Entry 9EOG (electron microscopy, 3.00 A resolution); this record covers chains A and C of the 6 polymer chains in the assembly.

[Chain A (and C)]
Molecule: Microtubule-associated protein tau
From: Homo sapiens
Notes: chain C of this document is another copy of the same molecule, construct and numbering; everything in this record applies to it too
UniProt: P10636 (TAU_HUMAN), isoform P10636-8; residue numbers follow UniProt; this construct covers 1-441
Sequence (441 residues; each row starts with the number of its first residue):
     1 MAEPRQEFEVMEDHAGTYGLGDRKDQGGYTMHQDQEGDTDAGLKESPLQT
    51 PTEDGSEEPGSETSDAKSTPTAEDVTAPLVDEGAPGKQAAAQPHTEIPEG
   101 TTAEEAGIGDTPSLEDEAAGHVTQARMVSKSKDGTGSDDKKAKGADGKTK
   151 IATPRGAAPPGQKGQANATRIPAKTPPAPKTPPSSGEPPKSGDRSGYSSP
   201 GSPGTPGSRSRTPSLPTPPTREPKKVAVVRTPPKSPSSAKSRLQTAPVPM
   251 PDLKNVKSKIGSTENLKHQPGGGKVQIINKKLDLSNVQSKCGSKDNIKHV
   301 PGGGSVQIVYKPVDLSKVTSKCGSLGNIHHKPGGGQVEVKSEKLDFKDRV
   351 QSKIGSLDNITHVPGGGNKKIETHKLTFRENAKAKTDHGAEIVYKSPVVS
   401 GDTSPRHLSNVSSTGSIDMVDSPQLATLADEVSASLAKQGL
Unresolved in the structure: 1-303, 381-441
Swiss-Prot annotation at these positions:
  - site (Not glycated): K24, K44, K67
  - modified residue: A2 (N-acetylalanine), Y18 (Phosphotyrosine), Y29 (Phosphotyrosine), S46 (Phosphoserine), S61 (Phosphoserine), T69 (Phosphothreonine), T71 (Phosphothreonine), T111 (Phosphothreonine), S214 (Phosphoserine)
  - glycosylation (N-linked (Glc) (glycation) lysine): K87, K383
  - cross-link: K44 (Glycyl lysine isopeptide (Lys-Gly) (interchain with G-Cter in ubiquitin))
  - natural variant: R5 (R5H: In FTD1; R5L: In PSNP1)

[How chain A and chain C interact]
Residue-residue contacts (11):
  K331(A) - Q336(C)
  K331(A) - E338(C)
  P332(A) - Q336(C)
  G333(A) - G334(C)
  G333(A) - G335(C)
  G333(A) - Q336(C)
  G334(A) - G333(C)
  G334(A) - G334(C)
  G335(A) - G333(C)  hydrogen bond (backbone-backbone)
  Q336(A) - K331(C)
  Q336(A) - G333(C)
Other interface residues (no listed pair), chain C (7 interface residues in all): P332

[Summary]
6 residues of chain A face 7 of chain C across their interface; the contacts include 1 hydrogen bond. Its one
hydrogen bond, G335(A)-G333(C), is backbone to backbone.
Chain A and chain C are both Microtubule-associated protein tau (Homo sapiens); the structure, PHF type tau
filament from R406W mutant, was determined by electron microscopy together with 9EO7, 9EO9, 9EOE and 9EOH from
the same study.
